6DMM - chains A and B; structure by X-ray diffraction, 1.67 A resolution.

# Chain A (and B)
Protein: Neutrophil defensin 4
Notes: chain B of this document is another copy of the same molecule, construct and numbering; everything in this record applies to it too
UniProt: P12838 (DEF4_HUMAN); residues 1-33 here correspond to UniProt positions 64-96 (UniProt number = residue number + 63)
Chain sequence (33 residues; row label = number of the first residue in the row):
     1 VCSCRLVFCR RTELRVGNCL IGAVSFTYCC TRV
Cystine bridges: Cys-2/Cys-30, Cys-4/Cys-19, Cys-9/Cys-29
Sequence notes: engineered mutation Ala-23 (Gly86 in P12838)

# Interface between chain A and chain B
Pairs across the interface (12):
  Cys-4(A) / Tyr-28(B)
  Val-16(A) / Ile-21(B)
  Gly-17(A) / Leu-20(B)
  Asn-18(A) / Asn-18(B)
  Asn-18(A) / Cys-19(B)
  Asn-18(A) / Leu-20(B)  hydrogen bond (backbone-backbone)
  Cys-19(A) / Asn-18(B)
  Leu-20(A) / Gly-17(B)
  Leu-20(A) / Asn-18(B)  hydrogen bond (backbone-backbone)
  Ile-21(A) / Val-16(B)
  Tyr-28(A) / Cys-4(B)
  Tyr-28(A) / Tyr-28(B)  hydrophobic

# In short
The chain A/chain B interface involves 8 residues from each chain, with 2 hydrogen bonds. The hydrogen-bonded
pair Asn-18(A)/Leu-20(B) is a backbone contact.
Chain A and chain B are both Neutrophil defensin 4; the structure, Crystal structure of the G23A mutant of
human alpha defensin HNP4, was determined by X-ray diffraction together with 6DMQ from the same study.
